Entry 3B9N (X-ray diffraction, 2.70 A resolution); this record covers chain A.

[Chain A]
Molecule: Alkane monooxygenase
Organism: Geobacillus thermodenitrificans
Notes: EC 1.14.15.-
UniProtKB: A4IU28 (A4IU28_GEOTN); residues 1-440 here = UniProt positions 1-440
Chain sequence (440 residues; numbered 1 to 440; the number before each row is that of its first residue):
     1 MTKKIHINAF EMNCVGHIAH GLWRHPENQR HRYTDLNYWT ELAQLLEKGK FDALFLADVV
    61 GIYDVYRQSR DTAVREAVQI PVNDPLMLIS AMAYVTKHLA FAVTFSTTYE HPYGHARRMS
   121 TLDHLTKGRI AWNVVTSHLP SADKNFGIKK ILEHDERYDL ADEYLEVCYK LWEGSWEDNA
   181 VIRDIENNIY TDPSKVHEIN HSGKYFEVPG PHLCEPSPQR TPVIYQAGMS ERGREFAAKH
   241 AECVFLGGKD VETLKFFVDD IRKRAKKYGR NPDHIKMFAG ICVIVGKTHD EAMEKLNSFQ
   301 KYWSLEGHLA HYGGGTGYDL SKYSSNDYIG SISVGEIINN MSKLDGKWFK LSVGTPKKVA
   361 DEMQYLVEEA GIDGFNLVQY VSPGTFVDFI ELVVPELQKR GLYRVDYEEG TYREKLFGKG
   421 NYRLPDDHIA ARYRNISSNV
Not modelled in the structure: 1-2, 436-440
Curated features (UniProtKB/Swiss-Prot):
  - binding site (FMN): Asp-58, Ser-137, His-138, Tyr-158, Ala-227 to Ser-230
  - mutagenesis: Cys-14 (C14A: Loss of activity. Prevents dimerization), His-17 (H17F: Loss of activity. Can still form dimers), Tyr-63 (Y63F: Loss of activity. Can still form dimers), Gln-79 (Q79L: Loss of activity. Can still form dimers), Ala-102 (A102D: 2.1-fold increase in activity toward hexadecane. Uses a narrower spectrum of n-alkanes; A102E: 2.2-fold increase in activity toward hexadecane), Phe-146 (F146C: Loss of activity with hexadecane as substrate. 2.9-fold increase in activity toward hexadecane; when associated with I-376; F146E: 2.0-fold increase in activity toward hexadecane ...), His-311 (H311F: Loss of activity. Can still form dimers), Leu-320 (L320A: 2.2-fold increase in activity toward hexadecane. Uses a narrower spectrum of n-alkanes; L320V: 2.5-fold increase in activity toward hexadecane), Asn-376 (N376I: Loss of activity with hexadecane as substrate. 2.9-fold increase in activity toward hexadecane; when associated with C-146. 2.0-fold increase in activity toward hexadecane ...)

[Summary]
UniProt lists 8 FMN-binding residues and 9 mutagenesis sites.
Chain A is Alkane monooxygenase (Geobacillus thermodenitrificans); the structure, Crystal structure of
long-chain alkane monooxygenase (LadA), was determined by X-ray diffraction, deposited together with 3B9O.
